7N8T - chain A; structure by X-ray diffraction, 1.69 A resolution.

[Chain A]
Molecule: Mitogen-activated protein kinase 9
Organism: Homo sapiens
Notes: EC 2.7.11.24
UniProt: P45984 (MK09_HUMAN); residue numbers follow UniProt; this construct covers 10-364
Chain sequence (355 residues; each row starts with the number of its first residue):
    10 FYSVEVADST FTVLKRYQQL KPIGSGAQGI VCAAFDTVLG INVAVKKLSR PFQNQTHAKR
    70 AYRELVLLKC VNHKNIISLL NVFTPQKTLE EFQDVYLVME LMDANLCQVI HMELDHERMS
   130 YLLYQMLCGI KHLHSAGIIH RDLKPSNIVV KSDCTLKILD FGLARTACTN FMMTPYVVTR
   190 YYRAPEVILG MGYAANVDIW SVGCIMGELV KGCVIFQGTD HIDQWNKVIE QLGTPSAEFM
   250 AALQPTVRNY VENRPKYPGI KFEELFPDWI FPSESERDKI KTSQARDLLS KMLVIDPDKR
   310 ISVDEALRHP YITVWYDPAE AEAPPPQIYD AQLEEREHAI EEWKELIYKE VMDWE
Sequence notes: conflict E14 (Gln in P45984), A203 (Lys in P45984), A204 (Glu in P45984), A250 (Lys in P45984), A251 (Lys in P45984)
Curated features (UniProtKB/Swiss-Prot):
  - motif: T183 to Y185 (TXY)
  - active site: D151 (Proton acceptor)
  - binding site (ATP): I32 to V40, K55
  - modified residue: T183 (Phosphothreonine), Y185 (Phosphotyrosine)
  - natural variant: V13 (V13M: In a colorectal adenocarcinoma sample), K56 (K56N: In a head &)
Ligand contacts: adenosine monophosphate (AMP): I32, G33, S34, G35, A36, V40, A53, K55, I86, M108, E109, L110, M111, N114, S155, V158, L168
From the paper describing this entry:
  - specificity-determining residues: V54 (proposed by the authors, not directly observed)
  - specificity-determining residues: I50 (from molecular simulation)
  - mutagenesis - C116S: unchanged growth in response to YL5084

[In short]
Bound to chain A: adenosine monophosphate. Curated annotation (UniProt) lists active-site residue D151 and 10
ATP-binding residues. The paper reports that C116S leaves growth in response to YL5084 unchanged; specificity
determinants V54 and I50.
Chain A is Mitogen-activated protein kinase 9 (Homo sapiens); the structure, Crystal Structure of AMP-bound
Human JNK2, was determined by X-ray diffraction (same publication as 8ELC).
